PDB entry 6ILC | X-ray diffraction, 2.20 A resolution | chains A and B of the 3 polymer chains in the assembly

Chain A:
Protein: MHC class I antigen
Source organism: Pteropus alecto
UniProtKB: A0A125R585 (A0A125R585_PTEAL); residues 1-279 here correspond to UniProt positions 25-303 (UniProt number = residue number + 24)
Sequence (279 residues; numbered 1 to 279; the number before each row is that of its first residue):
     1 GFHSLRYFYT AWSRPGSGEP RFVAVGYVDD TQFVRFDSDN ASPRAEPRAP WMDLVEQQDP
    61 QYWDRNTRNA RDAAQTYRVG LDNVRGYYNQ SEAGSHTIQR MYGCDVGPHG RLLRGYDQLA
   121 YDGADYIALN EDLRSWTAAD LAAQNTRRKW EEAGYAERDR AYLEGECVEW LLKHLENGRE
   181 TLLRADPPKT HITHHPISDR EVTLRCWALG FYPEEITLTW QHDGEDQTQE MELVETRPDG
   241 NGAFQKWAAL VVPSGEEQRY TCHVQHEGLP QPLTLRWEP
Disulfide bonds: Cys104-Cys167, Cys206-Cys262
What the authors report for this chain:
  - specificity-determining residues: Ala45, Ala73
  - specificity-determining residues: Gly80 (proposed by the authors, not directly observed)
  - contacts within the chain: Asp59-Arg65 (salt bridge)

Chain B:
Protein: Beta-2-microglobulin
Source organism: Pteropus alecto
Sequence (98 residues; numbered 1 to 98; the number before each row is that of its first residue):
     1 EPRTPKIQVY SRHPAENGKP NYLNCYVYGF HPPQIEIDLL KNGQKMKTEQ SDLSFSKDWS
    61 FYLLVHTDFT PSTVDEYSCR VNHSSLAAPH MVKWDRNN
Disulfide bonds: Cys25-Cys79

Chain A / chain B interface:
Pairs across the interface - 51 pairs, chain A then chain B:
  Phe8(A) - Ser54(B)
  Phe8(A) - Phe55(B)
  Tyr9(A) - Phe55(B)
  Thr10(A) - Phe55(B)
  Thr10(A) - Phe61(B)
  Trp12(A) - Pro33(B)  hydrophobic
  Trp12(A) - Gln34(B)
  Val25(A) - Asp52(B)
  Val25(A) - Leu53(B)
  Val25(A) - Ser54(B)
  Tyr27(A) - Ser54(B)
  Tyr27(A) - Tyr62(B)  hydrogen bond
  Gln32(A) - Asp52(B)  hydrogen bond
  Arg35(A) - Asp52(B)  salt bridge
  Arg48(A) - Asp52(B)  salt bridge
  Thr97(A) - Pro33(B)
  Gln99(A) - His31(B)  hydrogen bond
  Gln99(A) - Phe55(B)
  Gln99(A) - Trp59(B)  hydrogen bond (side chain-backbone)
  Gln99(A) - Phe61(B)
  Arg100(A) - Phe55(B)
  Gln118(A) - Trp59(B)
  Leu119(A) - Trp59(B)
  Ala120(A) - Trp59(B)  hydrophobic
  Asp122(A) - His31(B)
  Gly123(A) - Arg3(B)  hydrogen bond (backbone-side chain)
  Gly123(A) - His31(B)
  Gly123(A) - Trp59(B)
  Asp125(A) - Trp59(B)  hydrogen bond
  Arg205(A) - Asn97(B)
  Arg205(A) - Asn98(B)  hydrogen bond (side chain-backbone)
  Trp207(A) - Asn98(B)
  Val234(A) - Gln8(B)
  Glu235(A) - Gln8(B)  hydrogen bond (backbone-side chain)
  Glu235(A) - Tyr28(B)  hydrogen bond
  Thr236(A) - Tyr26(B)
  Arg237(A) - Gln8(B)  hydrogen bond
  Arg237(A) - Tyr10(B)
  Arg237(A) - Tyr26(B)
  Arg237(A) - Asn98(B)  hydrogen bond
  Pro238(A) - Tyr10(B)  hydrogen bond (backbone-side chain)
  Pro238(A) - Tyr26(B)
  Asp239(A) - Arg12(B)  hydrogen bond (backbone-side chain)
  Asp239(A) - Asn24(B)  hydrogen bond (backbone-side chain)
  Gly240(A) - Arg12(B)  hydrogen bond (backbone-side chain)
  Gly240(A) - Leu64(B)
  Asn241(A) - Arg12(B)
  Gln245(A) - Tyr10(B)
  Gln245(A) - Ser11(B)
  Gln245(A) - Arg12(B)
  Trp247(A) - Asn98(B)  hydrogen bond (side chain-backbone)
Other interface residues (no listed pair), chain A (35 interface residues in all): Val23, Met101, Ala124, His195, Leu209
Other interface residues (no listed pair), chain B (24 interface residues in all): Lys6, Pro14, Asp58

Overview:
The interface between chain A and chain B involves 35 residues on one side and 24 on the other, with 16
hydrogen bonds and 2 salt bridges. Polar contacts include Arg35(A)-Asp52(B), Arg48(A)-Asp52(B) and
Tyr27(A)-Tyr62(B). From the paper: specificity determinants Ala45(A), Ala73(A) and Gly80(A); contacts within
the chain involving Asp59(A) and Arg65(A).
Chain A is MHC class I antigen and chain B is Beta-2-microglobulin, both from Pteropus alecto; the structure,
Crystal structure of bat MHC class I ptal-N*01:01 for 2.2 angstrom, was determined by X-ray diffraction
together with 6ILE, 6ILF and 6ILG from the same study.
